Entry 2NOA (X-ray diffraction, 1.80 A resolution); this record covers chains A and B.

# Chain A (and B)
Name: deoxycytidine kinase
From: Homo sapiens
Notes: EC 2.7.1.74; chain B of this document is another copy of the same molecule, construct and numbering; everything in this record applies to it too
UniProt: P27707 (DCK_HUMAN); residues 1-260 here = UniProt positions 1-260
Sequence (280 residues; each row starts with the number of its first residue; numbers below 1 keep their minus sign (Met-19 is residue -19)):
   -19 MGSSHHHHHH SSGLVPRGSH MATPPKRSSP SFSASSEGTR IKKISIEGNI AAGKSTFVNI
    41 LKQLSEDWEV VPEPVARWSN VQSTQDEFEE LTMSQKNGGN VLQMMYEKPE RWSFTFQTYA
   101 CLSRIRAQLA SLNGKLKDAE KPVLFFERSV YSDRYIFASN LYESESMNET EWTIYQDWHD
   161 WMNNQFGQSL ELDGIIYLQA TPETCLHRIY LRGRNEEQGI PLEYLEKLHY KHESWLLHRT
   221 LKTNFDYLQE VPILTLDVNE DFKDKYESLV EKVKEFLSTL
Unresolved in the structure: -19 to 18 (chain B: -19 to 19, 63-77, 115-117, 166)
Differences from the reference sequence: cloning artifact (-19 to 0); engineered mutation Ser9 (Cys in P27707), Ser45 (Cys in P27707), Ser59 (Cys in P27707), Ser146 (Cys in P27707)
Curated features (UniProtKB/Swiss-Prot):
  - active site: Glu127 (Proton acceptor)
  - binding site (ATP): Gly28 to Thr36, Arg188 to Arg192, Glu240 to Phe242
  - binding site (substrate): Glu53, Tyr86, Gln97, Arg128, Asp133, Glu197
  - modified residue: Ser11 (Phosphoserine), Ser15 (Phosphoserine), Thr72 (Phosphothreonine), Ser74 (Phosphoserine)
  - mutagenesis: Ser74 (S74A: 4.5-fold increase in Km), Ala100 (A100V: Strongly increased catalytic efficiency towards deoxycytidine; when associated with M-104 and A-133), Arg104 (R104L: Strongly increased catalytic efficiency towards deoxythymidine; when associated with A-133; R104M: Strongly increased catalytic efficiency towards deoxycytidine ...), Asp133 (D133A: Strongly increased catalytic efficiency towards deoxycytidine; when associated with V-100 and M-104. Strongly increased catalytic efficiency towards deoxythymidine; when associated with L-104)
Small-molecule neighbours:
  - epivir (3TC; 4-amino-1-[(2R,5S)-2-(hydroxymethyl)-1,3-oxathiolan-5-yl]pyrimidin-2(1h)-one): Ile30, Glu53, Val55, Trp58, Leu82, Met85, Tyr86, Phe96, Gln97, Ala100, Arg104, Arg128, Asp133, Phe137, Arg194, Glu197, Tyr204
  - ADP (adenosine-5'-diphosphate): Asn29, Ile30, Ala31, Ala32, Gly33, Lys34, Ser35, Thr36, Arg188, Leu191, Arg192, Val238, Glu240, Asp241, Phe242
Reported in the primary citation:
  - binding site for epivir: Ile30, Glu53, Trp58, Leu82, Tyr86, Phe96, Gln97, Arg128, Asp133, Phe137, Tyr204
  - catalytic residues: Glu53

# Chain A / chain B interface
Residue-residue contacts (53):
  Arg57(A) - Asp157(B)  salt bridge
  Val61(A) - Thr153(B)
  Val61(A) - Ile154(B)  hydrophobic
  Gln62(A) - Thr153(B)
  Gln62(A) - Asp157(B)
  Ser63(A) - Thr153(B)
  Ser63(A) - Asp157(B)
  Thr64(A) - Asp160(B)
  Gly79(A) - Thr150(B)
  Met84(A) - Asn148(B)
  Met84(A) - Thr150(B)
  Glu90(A) - Arg91(B)  hydrogen bond (backbone-side chain)
  Arg91(A) - Glu90(B)  hydrogen bond (side chain-backbone)
  Arg91(A) - Arg91(B)
  Arg91(A) - Glu151(B)  salt bridge
  Trp92(A) - Asn148(B)
  Trp92(A) - Glu151(B)
  Phe94(A) - Thr95(B)
  Thr95(A) - Phe94(B)
  Thr95(A) - Ile154(B)
  Tyr99(A) - Ile154(B)  hydrophobic
  Tyr99(A) - Asp157(B)  hydrogen bond
  Leu102(A) - Trp158(B)
  Leu102(A) - Trp161(B)  hydrophobic
  Ile105(A) - Trp161(B)  hydrophobic
  Arg106(A) - Asp157(B)  salt bridge
  Arg106(A) - Trp161(B)
  Leu109(A) - Trp161(B)  hydrophobic
  Leu109(A) - Gln165(B)
  Asn148(A) - Met84(B)
  Asn148(A) - Trp92(B)
  Thr150(A) - Val61(B)
  Thr150(A) - Gly79(B)
  Glu151(A) - Arg91(B)  salt bridge
  Glu151(A) - Trp92(B)
  Thr153(A) - Val61(B)
  Thr153(A) - Gln62(B)
  Ile154(A) - Val61(B)  hydrophobic
  Ile154(A) - Thr95(B)
  Ile154(A) - Tyr99(B)  hydrophobic
  Asp157(A) - Arg57(B)  salt bridge
  Asp157(A) - Tyr99(B)  hydrogen bond
  Asp157(A) - Arg106(B)  salt bridge
  Trp158(A) - Leu102(B)  hydrophobic
  Trp158(A) - Trp158(B)
  Trp158(A) - Met162(B)
  Trp161(A) - Leu102(B)  hydrophobic
  Trp161(A) - Ile105(B)  hydrophobic
  Trp161(A) - Arg106(B)
  Trp161(A) - Leu109(B)  hydrophobic
  Trp161(A) - Met162(B)  hydrophobic
  Phe166(A) - Trp161(B)  hydrophobic
  Phe166(A) - Gln165(B)
Other interface residues (no listed pair), chain A (30 interface residues in all): Val81, Thr98, Met162, Gln165
Other interface residues (no listed pair), chain B (29 interface residues in all): Val81, Thr98, Gln156

# Summary
30 residues of chain A face 29 of chain B across their interface, with 4 hydrogen bonds and 6 salt bridges.
Polar pairs include Arg57(A)-Asp157(B), Arg91(A)-Glu151(B) and Arg106(A)-Asp157(B). Bound to chain A: ADP and
epivir. The paper reports the catalytic residue Glu53(A); a binding site for epivir at Ile30(A), Glu53(A) and
Trp58(A) among others.
Both chains are deoxycytidine kinase (Homo sapiens). Entry 2NOA (The structure of deoxycytidine kinase
complexed with lamivudine and ADP) was determined by X-ray diffraction, deposited together with 2NO9.
